PDB entry 7NVG | electron microscopy, 3.70 A resolution | chains A2 and F2 of the 147 polymer chains in the assembly

Chain A2:
Protein: Flagellar biosynthetic protein FliP
From: Salmonella enterica subsp. enterica serovar Typhimurium
UniProt: A0A0D6FLD2 (A0A0D6FLD2_SALTM); residues 1-245 here = UniProt positions 1-245
Amino-acid sequence (245 residues; row label = number of the first residue in the row):
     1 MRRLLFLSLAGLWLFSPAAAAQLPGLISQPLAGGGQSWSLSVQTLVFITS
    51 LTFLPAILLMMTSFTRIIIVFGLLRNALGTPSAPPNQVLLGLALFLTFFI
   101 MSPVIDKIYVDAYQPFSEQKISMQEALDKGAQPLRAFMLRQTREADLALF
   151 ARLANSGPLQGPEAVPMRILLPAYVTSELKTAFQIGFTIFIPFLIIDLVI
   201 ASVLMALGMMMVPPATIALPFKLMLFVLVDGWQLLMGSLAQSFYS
Disordered / not traced: 1-36

Chain F2:
Protein: Flagellar biosynthetic protein FliR
From: Salmonella enterica subsp. enterica serovar Typhimurium
UniProt: A0A0D6FLB3 (A0A0D6FLB3_SALTM); numbering as in UniProt (aligned over 1-264)
Amino-acid sequence (264 residues; row label = number of the first residue in the row):
     1 MIQVTSEQWLYWLHLYFWPLLRVLALISTAPILSERAIPKRVKLGLGIMI
    51 TLVIAPSLPANDTPLFSIAALWLAMQQILIGIALGFTMQFAFAAVRTAGE
   101 FIGLQMGLSFATFVDPGSHLNMPVLARIMDMLAMLLFLTFNGHLWLISLL
   151 VDTFHTLPIGSNPVNSNAFMALARAGGLIFLNGLMLALPVITLLLTLNLA
   201 LGLLNRMAPQLSIFVIGFPLTLTVGIMLMAALMPLIAPFCEHLFSEIFNL
   251 LADIVSEMPINNNP
Disordered / not traced: 1-4, 263-264

How chain A2 and chain F2 interact:
Pairs across the interface - 47 pairs, chain A2 then chain F2:
  Ala56(A2) with Arg41(F2)
  Met60(A2) with Val42(F2), hydrophobic
  Thr65(A2) with Val42(F2)
  Ile69(A2) with Ile38(F2), hydrophobic; Pro39(F2)
  Leu73(A2) with Ala37(F2), hydrophobic
  Ala145(A2) with Leu144(F2)
  Asp146(A2) with Leu144(F2)
  Leu149(A2) with Leu144(F2), hydrophobic; Ser148(F2)
  Phe150(A2) with Ile50(F2), hydrophobic
  Leu153(A2) with Val53(F2), hydrophobic; Ile54(F2)
  Ala154(A2) with Val53(F2), hydrophobic
  Arg168(A2) with Val53(F2)
  Leu171(A2) with Met49(F2)
  Pro172(A2) with Met49(F2)
  Val175(A2) with Met49(F2), hydrophobic
  Thr176(A2) with His143(F2); Leu144(F2)
  Leu179(A2) with His143(F2)
  Lys180(A2) with Leu138(F2)
  Phe183(A2) with Ile32(F2), hydrophobic; Glu35(F2); Ile38(F2), hydrophobic; Leu138(F2), hydrophobic
  Phe187(A2) with Met131(F2), hydrophobic; Met134(F2), hydrophobic; Leu135(F2), hydrophobic
  Phe190(A2) with Met131(F2), hydrophobic
  Ile191(A2) with Leu132(F2), hydrophobic
  Leu194(A2) with Pro123(F2); Arg127(F2); Ile128(F2), hydrophobic; Met131(F2), hydrophobic
  Asp197(A2) with Pro123(F2)
  Leu198(A2) with Val124(F2), hydrophobic; Leu125(F2), hydrophobic
  Ser202(A2) with Leu222(F2)
  Met205(A2) with Gly107(F2); Phe218(F2), hydrophobic
  Ala206(A2) with Pro219(F2); Leu222(F2)
  Met210(A2) with Phe110(F2), hydrophobic
  Met211(A2) with Ala111(F2), hydrophobic
  Pro213(A2) with Leu120(F2), hydrophobic
  Pro214(A2) with Leu120(F2)
Also at the interface, not in a pair above, chain A2 (37 interface residues in all): Ile68, Asn155, Gln184, Ala201, Ala215
Also at the interface, not in a pair above, chain F2 (39 interface residues in all): Leu33, Leu46, Ser57, Leu108, Thr139, Ile147, Val151, Ile226

Summary:
Chain A2 and chain F2 form an interface of 37 and 39 residues respectively.
Chain A2 is Flagellar biosynthetic protein FliP and chain F2 is Flagellar biosynthetic protein FliR, both from
Salmonella enterica subsp. enterica serovar Typhimurium; the structure, Salmonella flagellar basal body
refined in C1 map, was determined by electron microscopy together with 7BGL, 7BHQ, 7BIN, 7BJ2 and 7BK0 from
the same study.
